6KQL - chains D and G of the 9 polymer chains in the assembly; structure by X-ray diffraction, 2.89 A resolution.

[Chain D]
Molecule: DNA-directed RNA polymerase subunit beta'
Organism: Thermus thermophilus (strain HB8 / ATCC 27634 / DSM 579)
Notes: EC 2.7.7.6
UniProt: Q8RQE8 (RPOC_THET8); residues 1-1524 here = UniProt positions 1-1524
Sequence (1524 residues; row label = number of the first residue in the row):
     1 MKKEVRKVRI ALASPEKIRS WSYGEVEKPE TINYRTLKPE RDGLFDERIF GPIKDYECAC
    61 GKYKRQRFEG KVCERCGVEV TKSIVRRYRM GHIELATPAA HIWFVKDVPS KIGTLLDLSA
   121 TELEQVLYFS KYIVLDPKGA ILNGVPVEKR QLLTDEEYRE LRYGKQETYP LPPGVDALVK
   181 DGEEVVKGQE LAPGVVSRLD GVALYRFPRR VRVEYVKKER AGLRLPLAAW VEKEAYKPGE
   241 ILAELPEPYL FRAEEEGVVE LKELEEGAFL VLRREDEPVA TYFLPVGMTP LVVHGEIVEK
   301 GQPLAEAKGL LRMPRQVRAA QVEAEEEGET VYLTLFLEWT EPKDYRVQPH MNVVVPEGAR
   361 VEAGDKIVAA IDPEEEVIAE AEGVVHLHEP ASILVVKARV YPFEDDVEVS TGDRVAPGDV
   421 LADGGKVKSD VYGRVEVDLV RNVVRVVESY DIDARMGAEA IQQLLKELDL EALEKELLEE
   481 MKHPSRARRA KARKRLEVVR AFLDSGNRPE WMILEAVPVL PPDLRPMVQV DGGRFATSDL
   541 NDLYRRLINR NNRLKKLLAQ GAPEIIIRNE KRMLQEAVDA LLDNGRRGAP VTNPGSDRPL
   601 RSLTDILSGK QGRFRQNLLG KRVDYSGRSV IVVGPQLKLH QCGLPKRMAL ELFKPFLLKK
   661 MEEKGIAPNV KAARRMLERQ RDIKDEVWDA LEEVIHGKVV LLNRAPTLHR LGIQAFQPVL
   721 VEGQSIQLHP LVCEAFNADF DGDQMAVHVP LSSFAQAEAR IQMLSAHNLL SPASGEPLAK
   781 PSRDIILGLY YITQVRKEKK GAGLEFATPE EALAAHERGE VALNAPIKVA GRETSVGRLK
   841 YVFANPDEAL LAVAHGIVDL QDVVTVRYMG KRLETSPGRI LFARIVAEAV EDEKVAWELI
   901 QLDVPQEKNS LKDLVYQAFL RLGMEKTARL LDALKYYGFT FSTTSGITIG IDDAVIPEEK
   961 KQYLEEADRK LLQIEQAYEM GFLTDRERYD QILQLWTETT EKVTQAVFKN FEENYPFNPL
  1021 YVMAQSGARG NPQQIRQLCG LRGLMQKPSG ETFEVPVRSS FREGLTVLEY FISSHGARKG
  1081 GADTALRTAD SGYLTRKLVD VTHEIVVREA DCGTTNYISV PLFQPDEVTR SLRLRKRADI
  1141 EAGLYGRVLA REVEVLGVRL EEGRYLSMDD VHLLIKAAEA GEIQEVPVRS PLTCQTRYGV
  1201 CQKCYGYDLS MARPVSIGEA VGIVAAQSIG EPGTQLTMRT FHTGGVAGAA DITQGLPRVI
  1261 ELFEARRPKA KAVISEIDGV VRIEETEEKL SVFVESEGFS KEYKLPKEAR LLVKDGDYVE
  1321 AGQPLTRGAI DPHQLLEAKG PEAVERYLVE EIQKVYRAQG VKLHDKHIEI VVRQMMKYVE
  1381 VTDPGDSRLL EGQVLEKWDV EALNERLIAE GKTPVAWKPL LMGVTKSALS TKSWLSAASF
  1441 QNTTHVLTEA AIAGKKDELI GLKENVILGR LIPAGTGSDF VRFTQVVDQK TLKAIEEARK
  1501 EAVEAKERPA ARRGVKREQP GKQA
Not modelled in the structure: 1-2, 1238-1251, 1503-1524
Ion coordination: Zn2+ site 1: Cys58, Cys60, Cys73, Cys76; Mg2+ site 1: Asp739, Asp741, Asp743 (shared with 1 residue of chain I); Mg2+ site 2 near Lys840 (its only coordinating residue here); Mg2+ site 3: Trp897, Ile900; Zn2+ site 2: Cys1112, Cys1194, Cys1201, Cys1204

[Chain G]
Molecule: 21-nt DNA strand
Sequence (21 nucleotides; row label = number of the first residue in the row):
     1 CCTGCATCCG TGAGTCGAGG G
Not modelled in the structure: 1-3, 21

[Interface between chain D and chain G]
Contacting residue pairs - 20 pairs, chain D then chain G:
  Arg586(D) with DG10(G), salt bridge to the phosphate; DT11(G), salt bridge to the phosphate
  Lys610(D) with DG14(G), salt bridge to the phosphate; DT15(G), salt bridge to the phosphate
  Arg615(D) with DA13(G), salt bridge to the phosphate; DT15(G), salt bridge to the phosphate
  Arg622(D) with DG17(G), salt bridge to the phosphate
  Arg628(D) with DG17(G), sugar contact
  Ala705(D) with DT15(G), base contact; DC16(G), sugar contact
  Pro706(D) with DT15(G), base contact
  Thr1088(D) with DG14(G), base contact
  Ala1089(D) with DG14(G), sugar contact
  Gly1092(D) with DG14(G), sugar contact
  Tyr1093(D) with DG12(G), sugar contact; DA13(G), sugar contact; DG14(G), sugar contact
  Gln1441(D) with DG12(G), phosphate contact
  Asn1442(D) with DT11(G), hydrogen bond to the phosphate; DG12(G), hydrogen bond to the phosphate
Interface residues without a listed pair, chain D (14 interface residues in all): Thr1443

[Summary]
The interface between chain D and chain G involves 14 residues on one side and 8 on the other; the contacts
include 2 hydrogen bonds and 7 salt bridges. Among the polar pairs are Asn1442(D)-DT11(G), Asn1442(D)-DG12(G)
and Arg586(D)-DG10(G).
Here chain D is DNA-directed RNA polymerase subunit beta' (Thermus thermophilus (strain HB8 / ATCC 27634 / DSM
579)) and chain G is a 21-nt DNA strand. Entry 6KQL (Thermus thermophilus initial transcription complex
comprising sigma A and 5'-triphosphate RNA of 4 nt) was determined by X-ray diffraction (same publication as
6KQD, 6KQE, 6KQF, 6KQG, 6KQH, 6KQM and 6 further entries).
